Entry 1T09 (X-ray diffraction, 2.70 A resolution); this record covers chains A and B.

# Chain A (and B)
Protein: Isocitrate dehydrogenase [NADP] cytoplasmic
Source organism: Homo sapiens
Notes: EC 1.1.1.42; chain B of this document is another copy of the same molecule, construct and numbering; everything in this record applies to it too
Reference sequence: O75874 (IDHC_HUMAN); numbering as in UniProt (aligned over 1-414)
Amino-acid sequence (414 residues; numbered 1 to 414; the number before each row is that of its first residue):
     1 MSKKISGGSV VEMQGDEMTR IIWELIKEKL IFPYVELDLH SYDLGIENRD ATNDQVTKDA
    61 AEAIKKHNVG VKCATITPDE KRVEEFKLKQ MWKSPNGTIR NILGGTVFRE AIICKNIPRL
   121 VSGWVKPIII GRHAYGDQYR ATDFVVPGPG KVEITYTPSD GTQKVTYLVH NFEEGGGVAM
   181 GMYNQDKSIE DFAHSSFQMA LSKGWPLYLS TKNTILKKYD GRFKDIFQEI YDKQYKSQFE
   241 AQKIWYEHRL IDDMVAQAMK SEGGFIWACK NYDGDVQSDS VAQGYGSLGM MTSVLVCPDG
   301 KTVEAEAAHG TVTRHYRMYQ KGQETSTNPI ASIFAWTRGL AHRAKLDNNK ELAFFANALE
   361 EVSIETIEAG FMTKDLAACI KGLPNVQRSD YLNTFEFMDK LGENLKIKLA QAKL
Ligand contacts: NADP (NAP; NADP nicotinamide-adenine-dinucleotide phosphate): K72, A74, T75, I76, T77, R82, N96, D279, S280, Q283, L288, G289, A308, H309, G310, T311, V312, T313, R314, H315, S326, T327, N328, D375
Swiss-Prot annotation at these positions:
  - binding site (NADP(+)): T75 to T77, R82, K260, G310 to H315, N328
  - binding site (substrate): T77, S94 to R100, R109, R132, K212
  - binding site (Mn(2+)): D252, D275, D279
  - site (Critical for catalysis): Y139, K212
  - modified residue: S2 (N-acetylserine), Y42 (Phosphotyrosine), K81 (N6-acetyllysine), K126 (N6-succinyllysine), K224 (N6-acetyllysine), K233 (N6-acetyllysine), K243 (N6-acetyllysine), K321 (N6-acetyllysine), S389 (Phosphoserine), K400 (N6-succinyllysine)
  - natural variant: R132 (R132C: In colorectal cancer and glioma samples; R132G: In a glioma sample; R132H: In a glioma sample; R132L: In a glioma sample; R132S: In a glioma sample)

# Interface between chain A and chain B
Residue-residue contacts - 125 pairs, chain A then chain B:
  L120(A) - L120(B)  hydrophobic
  L120(A) - Q277(B)
  L120(A) - V281(B)  hydrophobic
  L120(A) - Y285(B)
  I130(A) - V276(B)  hydrophobic
  R132(A) - D275(B)
  A141(A) - I215(B)
  T142(A) - I154(B)
  T142(A) - Y167(B)
  T142(A) - L168(B)
  D143(A) - L216(B)
  D143(A) - K217(B)
  D143(A) - K218(B)  hydrogen bond (side chain-backbone)
  D143(A) - Y219(B)  hydrogen bond (side chain-backbone)
  F144(A) - I154(B)  hydrophobic
  F144(A) - Y167(B)
  F144(A) - K218(B)
  V145(A) - R222(B)
  V146(A) - Y156(B)  hydrophobic
  G148(A) - Y156(B)  hydrogen bond (backbone-side chain)
  P149(A) - Y156(B)  hydrogen bond (backbone-side chain)
  P149(A) - P158(B)
  P149(A) - S159(B)  hydrogen bond (backbone-backbone)
  G150(A) - T157(B)
  G150(A) - P158(B)
  G150(A) - S159(B)  hydrogen bond (backbone-side chain)
  K151(A) - T155(B)
  K151(A) - Y156(B)
  K151(A) - T157(B)  hydrogen bond (backbone-backbone)
  V152(A) - T155(B)
  V152(A) - Y156(B)  hydrophobic
  E153(A) - E153(B)
  E153(A) - I154(B)
  E153(A) - T155(B)  hydrogen bond (backbone-backbone)
  I154(A) - F144(B)  hydrophobic
  I154(A) - V152(B)  hydrophobic
  I154(A) - E153(B)
  I154(A) - I154(B)  hydrophobic
  I154(A) - V169(B)  hydrophobic
  T155(A) - K151(B)
  T155(A) - V152(B)
  T155(A) - E153(B)  hydrogen bond (backbone-backbone)
  Y156(A) - V146(B)  hydrophobic
  Y156(A) - P147(B)
  Y156(A) - G148(B)  hydrogen bond (side chain-backbone)
  Y156(A) - P149(B)  hydrogen bond (side chain-backbone)
  Y156(A) - G150(B)
  Y156(A) - K151(B)
  T157(A) - G150(B)
  T157(A) - K151(B)  hydrogen bond (backbone-backbone)
  P158(A) - P149(B)
  S159(A) - P149(B)  hydrogen bond (backbone-backbone)
  S159(A) - G150(B)
  Y167(A) - T142(B)
  Y167(A) - F144(B)  hydrophobic
  L168(A) - R140(B)
  L168(A) - T142(B)
  V169(A) - R140(B)  hydrogen bond (backbone-side chain)
  V169(A) - T142(B)
  V169(A) - Y183(B)
  H170(A) - Y183(B)  hydrogen bond
  H170(A) - Q185(B)  hydrogen bond
  F172(A) - N184(B)
  G176(A) - Q185(B)
  G176(A) - D186(B)  hydrogen bond (backbone-backbone)
  G177(A) - N184(B)
  G177(A) - D186(B)  hydrogen bond (backbone-side chain)
  G177(A) - R222(B)  hydrogen bond (backbone-side chain)
  V178(A) - Y183(B)
  V178(A) - N184(B)  hydrogen bond (backbone-backbone)
  V178(A) - K218(B)
  V178(A) - Y219(B)  hydrophobic
  A179(A) - M182(B)
  A179(A) - Y219(B)  hydrophobic
  M180(A) - G181(B)
  M180(A) - M182(B)  hydrogen bond (backbone-backbone)
  M180(A) - L216(B)  hydrophobic
  M180(A) - Y219(B)  hydrophobic
  G181(A) - I154(B)
  G181(A) - V169(B)
  G181(A) - M180(B)
  M182(A) - V169(B)
  M182(A) - A179(B)
  M182(A) - M180(B)  hydrogen bond (backbone-backbone)
  M182(A) - M182(B)  hydrophobic
  Y183(A) - V169(B)
  Y183(A) - H170(B)  hydrogen bond
  Y183(A) - F172(B)  hydrophobic
  Y183(A) - V178(B)
  N184(A) - F172(B)
  N184(A) - G177(B)
  N184(A) - V178(B)  hydrogen bond (backbone-backbone)
  Q185(A) - H170(B)  hydrogen bond
  Q185(A) - F172(B)
  Q185(A) - G176(B)
  D186(A) - G176(B)  hydrogen bond (backbone-backbone)
  D186(A) - G177(B)  hydrogen bond (side chain-backbone)
  K187(A) - E174(B)
  K212(A) - D273(B)  salt bridge
  L216(A) - D143(B)
  K217(A) - D143(B)
  K218(A) - D143(B)  hydrogen bond (backbone-side chain)
  K218(A) - F144(B)
  K218(A) - V178(B)
  Y219(A) - D143(B)  hydrogen bond (backbone-side chain)
  Y219(A) - V178(B)  hydrophobic
  Y219(A) - A179(B)
  Y219(A) - M180(B)  hydrophobic
  I251(A) - G274(B)
  M259(A) - V281(B)  hydrophobic
  C269(A) - D275(B)  hydrogen bond
  N271(A) - G274(B)
  N271(A) - D275(B)  hydrogen bond
  Y272(A) - Y139(B)
  Y272(A) - A141(B)
  Y272(A) - M182(B)  hydrophobic
  Y272(A) - Y272(B)  hydrophobic
  Y272(A) - D273(B)  hydrogen bond (backbone-side chain)
  D273(A) - L216(B)
  D273(A) - Y272(B)
  V276(A) - I215(B)  hydrophobic
  Q283(A) - A256(B)
  G284(A) - M259(B)
  Y285(A) - L120(B)  hydrophobic
  Y285(A) - M259(B)  hydrophobic
Interface residues without a listed pair, chain A (61 interface residues in all): R119, S122, P147, I215, R222, W267, V281, A282
Interface residues without a listed pair, chain B (62 interface residues in all): V145, E173, G175, D252, V255, K270, S278, S280

# Overview
The interface between chain A and chain B involves 61 residues on one side and 62 on the other; the contacts
include 32 hydrogen bonds and 1 salt bridge. Polar contacts include K212(A)-D273(B), D143(A)-K218(B) and
D143(A)-Y219(B). Chain A binds NADP.
Chain A and chain B are both Isocitrate dehydrogenase [NADP] cytoplasmic (Homo sapiens); the structure,
Crystal structure of human cytosolic NADP(+)-dependent isocitrate dehydrogenase in complex NADP, was
determined by X-ray diffraction, deposited together with 1T0L.
